Entry 5AZP (X-ray diffraction, 1.69 A resolution); this record covers chains A and B of the 3 polymer chains in the assembly.

Chain A (and B):
Name: Multidrug efflux outer membrane protein OprN
Organism: Pseudomonas aeruginosa (strain ATCC 15692 / PAO1 / 1C / PRS 101 / LMG 12228)
Notes: chain B of this document is another copy of the same molecule, construct and numbering; everything in this record applies to it too
UniProtKB: Q9I0Y7 (Q9I0Y7_PSEAE); residues 1-447 here correspond to UniProt positions 26-472 (UniProt number = residue number + 25)
Sequence (455 residues; row label = number of the first residue in the row):
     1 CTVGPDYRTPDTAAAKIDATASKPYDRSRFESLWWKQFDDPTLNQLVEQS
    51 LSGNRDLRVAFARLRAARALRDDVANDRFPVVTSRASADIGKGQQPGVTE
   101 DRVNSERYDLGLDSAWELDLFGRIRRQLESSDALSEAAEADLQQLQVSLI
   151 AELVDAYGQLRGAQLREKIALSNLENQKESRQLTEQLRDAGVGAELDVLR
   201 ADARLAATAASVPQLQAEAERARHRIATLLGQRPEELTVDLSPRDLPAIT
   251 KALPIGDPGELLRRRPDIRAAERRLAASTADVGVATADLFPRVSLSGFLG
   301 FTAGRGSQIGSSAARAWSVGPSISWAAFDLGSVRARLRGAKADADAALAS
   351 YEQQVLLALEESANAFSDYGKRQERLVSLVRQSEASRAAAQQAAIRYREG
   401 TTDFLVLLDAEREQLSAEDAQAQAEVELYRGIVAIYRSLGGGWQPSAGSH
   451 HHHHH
Unresolved in the structure: 447-455 (chain B: 451-455)
Covalently attached groups: (2S)-1-(pentanoyloxy)propan-2-yl hexanoate (3PK) linked to Cys1; octanal (OYA) linked to Cys1
Construct notes: expression tag (448-455)
Bound ions: Na+ site 1: Asp73 (shared with Ser332(B) of chain B); Na+ site 2: Ser332 (together with formate) (shared with 1 residue of chain C)
Residues lining bound ligands: octanal (OYA): Thr2, Leu120, Arg125

How chain A and chain B interact:
Residue-residue contacts (122):
  Arg55(A) with Ala349(B); Glu352(B), salt bridge; Gln353(B)
  Asp56(A) with Gln353(B)
  Arg58(A) with Ala349(B)
  Val59(A) with Ala346(B); Ala349(B), hydrophobic; Ser350(B)
  Ala62(A) with Ala342(B); Ala346(B)
  Arg63(A) with Ala346(B)
  Arg65(A) with Lys341(B); Ala342(B); Asp345(B), salt bridge
  Ala66(A) with Ala342(B); Asp343(B)
  Ala69(A) with Ala335(B); Gly339(B)
  Asp72(A) with Arg338(B), salt bridge
  Asp73(A) with Ser332(B), hydrogen bond; Ala335(B); Arg336(B), salt bridge
  Asn76(A) with Gly331(B); Ser332(B), hydrogen bond
  Val81(A) with Asp329(B)
  Val82(A) with Ala326(B); Ala327(B); Phe328(B), hydrogen bond (backbone-backbone); Asp329(B), hydrogen bond (backbone-backbone)
  Thr83(A) with Trp325(B); Ala326(B)
  Ser84(A) with Ser324(B); Trp325(B), hydrogen bond (backbone-backbone); Ala327(B)
  Arg85(A) with Ile323(B)
  Ala86(A) with Ser322(B); Ile323(B), hydrogen bond (backbone-backbone)
  Ser87(A) with Pro321(B); Ser322(B)
  Ala88(A) with Val319(B); Gly320(B); Pro321(B), hydrogen bond (backbone-backbone)
  Asp89(A) with Val319(B); Gly320(B)
  Ile90(A) with Trp317(B); Ser318(B); Val319(B), hydrogen bond (backbone-backbone)
  Gly91(A) with Trp317(B); Ser318(B)
  Lys92(A) with Ala316(B); Trp317(B), hydrogen bond (backbone-backbone)
  Gly93(A) with Arg315(B)
  Gln94(A) with Thr302(B); Ala303(B); Gly304(B); Gln308(B), hydrogen bond; Ala313(B), hydrogen bond (side chain-backbone); Ala314(B)
  Pro96(A) with Glu106(B); Arg107(B); Thr302(B); Ala303(B)
  Glu100(A) with Arg305(B), salt bridge; Gln308(B)
  Arg102(A) with Ser312(B); Ala313(B); Arg315(B), hydrogen bond (side chain-backbone)
  Ala194(A) with Arg396(B)
  Glu195(A) with Gln392(B)
  Leu196(A) with Ala389(B); Arg396(B); Val406(B), hydrophobic
  Leu199(A) with Ala385(B); Ala388(B), hydrophobic; Ala389(B); Gln392(B)
  Arg200(A) with Ala389(B); Val406(B)
  Ala203(A) with Gln382(B); Ala385(B); Ser386(B); Glu413(B)
  Arg204(A) with Glu413(B), salt bridge
  Ala206(A) with Ser378(B); Gln382(B)
  Ala207(A) with Gln382(B)
  Ala209(A) with Ser378(B)
  Ala210(A) with Arg375(B), hydrogen bond (backbone-side chain); Ser378(B); Leu379(B), hydrophobic
  Pro213(A) with Lys371(B); Arg375(B)
  Gln214(A) with Arg375(B)
  Gln216(A) with Lys371(B), hydrogen bond
  Ala217(A) with Asp368(B); Lys371(B)
  Glu220(A) with Ser367(B)
  Arg221(A) with Asn364(B); Asp368(B), salt bridge
  His224(A) with Glu360(B); Ala363(B); Asn364(B), hydrogen bond; Ser367(B)
  Arg225(A) with Leu357(B); Glu360(B), salt bridge
  Thr228(A) with Gln353(B); Leu356(B); Glu360(B), hydrogen bond
  Gly231(A) with Leu356(B)
  Gln232(A) with Leu356(B)
  Arg233(A) with Thr12(B); Ala13(B), hydrogen bond (side chain-backbone); Ala14(B), hydrogen bond (side chain-backbone); Leu356(B); Leu359(B)
  Pro234(A) with Leu359(B); Ala363(B), hydrophobic
  Glu235(A) with Lys16(B)
  Asp403(A) with Val406(B)
  Leu405(A) with Leu405(B), hydrophobic; Asp409(B)
  Arg412(A) with Asp409(B), salt bridge
Other interface residues (no listed pair), chain A (60 interface residues in all): Leu112, Asp202, Leu408
Other interface residues (no listed pair), chain B (74 interface residues in all): Ala15, Leu262, Val355, Glu374, Arg381, Ala393, Thr402

Summary:
The interface between chain A and chain B involves 60 residues on one side and 74 on the other; the contacts
include 18 hydrogen bonds and 9 salt bridges. Among the polar pairs are Arg55(A)-Glu352(B), Arg65(A)-Asp345(B)
and Asp72(A)-Arg338(B). Covalently linked (2S)-1-(pentanoyloxy)propan-2-yl hexanoate: at Cys1(A).
Both chains are Multidrug efflux outer membrane protein OprN (Pseudomonas aeruginosa (strain ATCC 15692 / PAO1
/ 1C / PRS 101 / LMG 12228)). Entry 5AZP (Crystal structure of a membrane protein from Pseudomonas aeruginosa)
was determined by X-ray diffraction together with 5AZO and 5AZS from the same study.
